Entry 3FR2 (X-ray diffraction, 2.20 A resolution); this record covers chain A.

# Chain A
Molecule: Fatty acid-binding protein, adipocyte
From: Homo sapiens
UniProt: P15090 (FABP4_HUMAN); residues 1-131 here correspond to UniProt positions 2-132 (UniProt number = residue number + 1)
Chain sequence (131 residues; numbered 1 to 131; the number before each row is that of its first residue):
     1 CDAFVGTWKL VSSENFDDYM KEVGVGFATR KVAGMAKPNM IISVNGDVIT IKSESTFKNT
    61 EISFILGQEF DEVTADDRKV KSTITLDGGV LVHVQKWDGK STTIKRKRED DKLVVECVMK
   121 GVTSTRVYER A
Ligand contacts: 8CA (9-benzyl-2,3,4,9-tetrahydro-1H-carbazole-8-carboxylic acid): Phe16, Tyr19, Met20, Val25, Ala33, Pro38, Met40, Ser53, Ser55, Phe57, Lys58, Thr60, Ala75, Asp76, Arg78, Ile104, Val115, Cys117, Arg126, Tyr128

# Overview
Bound to chain A: compound 8CA.
Chain A is Fatty acid-binding protein, adipocyte (Homo sapiens); the structure, N-Benzyl-indolo carboxylic
acids: Design and synthesis of potent and selective adipocyte Fatty-Acid Binding Protein (A-FABP) inhibitors,
was determined by X-ray diffraction, deposited together with 3FR4 and 3FR5.
